3TIS - chains B and C of the 3 polymer chains in the assembly; structure by X-ray diffraction, 2.30 A resolution.

# Chain B (and C)
Protein: Protein YrdA
Source organism: Escherichia coli
Notes: chain C of this document is another copy of the same molecule, construct and numbering; everything in this record applies to it too
UniProtKB: P0A9W9 (YRDA_ECOLI); residue numbers follow UniProt; this construct covers 2-184
Amino-acid sequence (183 residues; numbered 2 to 184; the number before each row is that of its first residue):
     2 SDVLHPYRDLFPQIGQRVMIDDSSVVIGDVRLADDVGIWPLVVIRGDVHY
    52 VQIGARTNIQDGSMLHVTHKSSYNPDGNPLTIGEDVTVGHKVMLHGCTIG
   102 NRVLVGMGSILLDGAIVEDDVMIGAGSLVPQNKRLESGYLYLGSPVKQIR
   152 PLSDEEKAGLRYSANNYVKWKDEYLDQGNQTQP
Unresolved in the structure: 2, 179-184 (chain C: 2, 72-77, 179-184)
Sequence notes: engineered mutation His-6 (Arg in P0A9W9)
Bound ions: Zn2+ site 1: His-67, His-96 (shared with 1 residue of chain A); Zn2+ site 2: His-91 (shared with His-67(C), His-70(C), His-96(C) of chain C)

# How chain B and chain C interact
Contacting residue pairs (38):
  Trp-40(B) with Arg-46(C)
  Pro-41(B) with Val-44(C), hydrophobic
  Leu-42(B) with Leu-42(C); Val-44(C), hydrophobic
  Gln-61(B) with His-70(C)
  Asp-62(B) with Val-44(C); Arg-46(C), salt bridge; Met-65(C)
  His-91(B) with Arg-46(C); Met-65(C), hydrogen bond; His-67(C), hydrogen bond; His-70(C); Met-94(C); His-96(C)
  Lys-92(B) with Gly-63(C), hydrogen bond (side chain-backbone); Met-65(C); Lys-92(C)
  Met-108(B) with Met-94(C), hydrophobic; His-96(C)
  Ala-126(B) with Leu-113(C), hydrophobic; Leu-129(C)
  Gly-127(B) with Ile-111(C)
  Asn-167(B) with Lys-71(C)
  Tyr-168(B) with Arg-46(C), hydrogen bond; His-67(C); His-70(C), hydrogen bond
  Trp-171(B) with Val-49(C); His-70(C); Lys-71(C)
  Glu-174(B) with Tyr-8(C), hydrogen bond; Arg-9(C), salt bridge
  Tyr-175(B) with Tyr-8(C); Ile-28(C); Arg-46(C); Asp-48(C), hydrogen bond
  Gln-178(B) with Pro-7(C), hydrogen bond (side chain-backbone); Tyr-8(C); Arg-9(C), hydrogen bond (side chain-backbone)
Also at the interface, not in a pair above, chain B (18 interface residues in all): Ser-24, Gly-109
Also at the interface, not in a pair above, chain C (24 interface residues in all): Ser-24, Val-26, Val-43, Asp-114

# In short
18 residues of chain B and 24 residues of chain C are in contact; the contacts include 9 hydrogen bonds and 2
salt bridges. Polar contacts include Asp-62(B)/Arg-46(C), Glu-174(B)/Arg-9(C) and His-91(B)/Met-65(C). The
Zn2+ site 1 is built by His-67(B) and His-96(B).
Both chains are Protein YrdA (Escherichia coli). Entry 3TIS (Crystal structures of yrdA from Escherichia coli,
a homologous protein of gamma-class carbonic anhydrases, show possible ...) was determined by X-ray
diffraction, deposited together with 3TIO.
